7F55 - chains A and R of the 6 polymer chains in the assembly; structure by electron microscopy, 3.10 A resolution.

# Chain A
Molecule: Isoform Gnas-2 of Guanine nucleotide-binding protein G(s) subunit alpha isoforms short
Organism: Homo sapiens
Reference sequence: P63092-2 (GNAS2-2_HUMAN); the author numbering skips numbers that UniProt does not, so the offset changes along the chain: 1-60 = UniProt 1-60; 75-394 = UniProt 61-380
Sequence (380 residues; row label = number of the first residue in the row; note: 14 numbers in that range are skipped by the numbering (no residue carries them; nothing is unmodelled there)):
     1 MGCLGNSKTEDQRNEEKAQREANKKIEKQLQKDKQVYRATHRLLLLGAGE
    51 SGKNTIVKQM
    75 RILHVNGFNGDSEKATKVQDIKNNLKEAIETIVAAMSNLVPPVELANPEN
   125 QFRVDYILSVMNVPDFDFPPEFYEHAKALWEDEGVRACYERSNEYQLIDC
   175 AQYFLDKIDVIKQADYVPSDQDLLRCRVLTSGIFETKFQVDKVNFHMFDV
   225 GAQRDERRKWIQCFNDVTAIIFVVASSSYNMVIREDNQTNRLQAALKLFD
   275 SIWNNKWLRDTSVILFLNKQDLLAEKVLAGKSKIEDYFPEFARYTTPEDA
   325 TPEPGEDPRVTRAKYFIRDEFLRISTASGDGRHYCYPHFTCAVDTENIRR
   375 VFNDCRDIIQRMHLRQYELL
Not modelled in the structure: 1-10, 75-204, 252-261, 304-306
Construct notes: engineered mutation Asn54 (Ser in P63092-2), Ala226 (Gly212 in P63092-2), Ala268 (Glu254 in P63092-2), Lys271 (Asn257 in P63092-2), Asp274 (Lys260 in P63092-2), Lys280 (Arg266 in P63092-2), Asp284 (Thr270 in P63092-2), Thr285 (Ile271 in P63092-2)

# Chain R
Molecule: Melanocortin receptor 4
Organism: Homo sapiens
Reference sequence: P32245 (MC4R_HUMAN); numbering as in UniProt (aligned over 1-332)
Sequence (507 residues; row label = number of the first residue in the row; numbers below 1 keep their minus sign (Gly-1 is residue -1)):
    -1 GPMVNSTHRGMHTSLHLWNRSSYRLHSNASESLGKGYSDGGCYEQLFVSP
    49 EVFVTLGVISLLENILVIVAIAKNKNLHSPMYFFICSLAVADMLVSVSNG
    99 SETIVITLLNSTDTDAQSFTVNIDNVIDSVICSSLLASICSLLSIAVDRY
   149 FTIFYALQYHNIMTVKRVGIIISCIWAACTVSGILFIIYSDSSAVIICLI
   199 TMFFTMLALMASLYVHMFLMARLHIKRIAVLPGTGAIRQGANMKGAITLT
   249 ILIGVFVVCWAPFFLHLIFYISCPQNPYCVCFMSHFNLYLILIMCNSIID
   299 PLIYALRSQELRKTFKEIICCYPLGGLCDLSSRYGGSGGSVFTLEDFVGD
   349 WEQTAAYNLDQVLEQGGVSSLLQNLAVSVTPIQRIVRSGENALKIDIHVI
   399 IPYEGLSADQMAQIEEVFKVVYPVDDHHFKVILPYGTLVIDGVTPNMLNY
   449 FGRPYEGIAVFDGKKITVTGTLWNGNKIIDERLITPDGSMLFRVTINSGG
   499 SLEVLFQ
Not modelled in the structure: -1 to 38, 111-115, 233-236, 321-505
Construct notes: expression tag (-1 to 0, 333-505)
Cystine bridges: Cys40-Cys279, Cys271-Cys277
Metal / ion sites: Ca2+: Glu100, Asp122, Asp126 (shared with 2 residues of chain L)
What the authors report for this chain:
  - mutagenesis - F51A, E100A: decreased signaling in response to bremelanotide
  - mutagenesis - D126A: abolished signaling in response to bremelanotide
  - mutagenesis - F51A (100-fold), N97L, L155A: decreased signaling in response to alpha-MSH
  - mutagenesis - F51A, D126A: decreased signaling in response to afamelanotide
  - mutagenesis - N97A, E100A, D122A, D126A: abolished signaling in response to alpha-MSH
  - mutagenesis - D122A, R147A, Y157A, I185A, H264A, L288A, R305A: decreased signaling
  - mutagenesis - N97A: abolished expression
  - mutagenesis - N97L: unchanged expression
  - mutagenesis - N97L: unchanged binding to alpha-MSH
  - specificity-determining residues: Ile129, Ser188, Tyr268
  - mutagenesis - E100A: unchanged signaling in response to afamelanotide
  - mutagenesis - L133A: decreased signaling (basal activity)
  - disease-associated variants - G231S: increased signaling with Isoform Gnas-2 of Guanine nucleotide-binding protein G(s) subunit alpha isoforms short (chain A) (citing earlier work)
  - disease-associated variants - G231V: unchanged signaling with Isoform Gnas-2 of Guanine nucleotide-binding protein G(s) subunit alpha isoforms short (chain A) (citing earlier work)
  - disease-associated variants - F201L, G231S, I251L, L304F: increased signaling (citing earlier work)
  - disease-associated variants - G231V: unchanged signaling in response to Gs signaling (citing earlier work)

# Interface between chain A and chain R
Residue-residue contacts (45):
  Gln35(A) - His158(R)  hydrogen bond (side chain-backbone)
  Gln35(A) - Asn159(R)  hydrogen bond
  Gln35(A) - Thr162(R)
  Arg38(A) - His158(R)  hydrogen bond (backbone-side chain)
  Ala39(A) - Asn159(R)
  His41(A) - Leu155(R)
  Asp215(A) - Gln156(R)
  Val217(A) - Leu155(R)  hydrophobic
  Val217(A) - Gln156(R)
  Asp323(A) - Val228(R)
  Asp343(A) - Pro230(R)
  Leu346(A) - Pro230(R)  hydrophobic
  Thr350(A) - Leu229(R)
  Thr350(A) - Gly231(R)
  Tyr358(A) - Ile226(R)
  Phe376(A) - Leu155(R)  hydrophobic
  Asp381(A) - Arg225(R)  salt bridge
  Ile383(A) - Ala154(R)  hydrophobic
  Ile383(A) - Leu155(R)  hydrophobic
  Gln384(A) - Ile151(R)  hydrogen bond (side chain-backbone)
  Gln384(A) - His222(R)
  Arg385(A) - Arg225(R)
  Arg385(A) - Ile226(R)
  His387(A) - Ile151(R)
  Leu388(A) - Ile151(R)  hydrophobic
  Leu388(A) - Ala219(R)  hydrophobic
  Leu388(A) - His222(R)
  Tyr391(A) - Met79(R)
  Tyr391(A) - Arg147(R)
  Tyr391(A) - Thr150(R)  hydrogen bond
  Tyr391(A) - Ile151(R)  hydrophobic
  Tyr391(A) - Thr246(R)
  Glu392(A) - Lys242(R)
  Glu392(A) - Gly243(R)
  Glu392(A) - Thr246(R)  hydrogen bond (backbone-side chain)
  Glu392(A) - Arg305(R)  salt bridge
  Leu393(A) - Met215(R)  hydrophobic
  Leu393(A) - Ala219(R)
  Leu393(A) - Gly243(R)
  Leu393(A) - Thr246(R)
  Leu394(A) - Ala219(R)
  Leu394(A) - His222(R)
  Leu394(A) - Ile223(R)  hydrophobic
  Leu394(A) - Ala239(R)
  Leu394(A) - Lys242(R)  hydrogen bond (backbone-side chain)
Other interface residues (no listed pair), chain A (25 interface residues in all): Phe219, Cys379, Arg380
Other interface residues (no listed pair), chain R (29 interface residues in all): Val163, Met218, Thr232, Leu247

# Overview
25 residues of chain A face 29 of chain R across their interface; the contacts include 7 hydrogen bonds and 2
salt bridges. Among the polar pairs are Asp381(A)-Arg225(R), Glu392(A)-Arg305(R) and Gln35(A)-His158(R). From
the paper: D122A, R147A and Y157A of chain R, among others, reduce signaling; specificity determinants
Ile129(R), Ser188(R) and Tyr268(R); 19 substitutions were tested in all.
Chain A is Isoform Gnas-2 of Guanine nucleotide-binding protein G(s) subunit alpha isoforms short and chain R
is Melanocortin receptor 4, both from Homo sapiens; the structure, Cryo-EM structure of
bremelanotide-MC4R-Gs_Nb35 complex, was determined by electron microscopy together with 7F53, 7F54 and 7F58
from the same study.
